PDB entry 7MGV | X-ray diffraction, 2.44 A resolution | chains A and B of the 5 polymer chains in the assembly

# Chain A (and B)
Name: CdnC
Organism: Chryseobacterium gregarium DSM 19109
Notes: chain B of this document is another copy of the same molecule, construct and numbering; everything in this record applies to it too
Sequence (360 residues; row label = number of the first residue in the row; numbers below 1 keep their minus sign (Met-19 is residue -19)):
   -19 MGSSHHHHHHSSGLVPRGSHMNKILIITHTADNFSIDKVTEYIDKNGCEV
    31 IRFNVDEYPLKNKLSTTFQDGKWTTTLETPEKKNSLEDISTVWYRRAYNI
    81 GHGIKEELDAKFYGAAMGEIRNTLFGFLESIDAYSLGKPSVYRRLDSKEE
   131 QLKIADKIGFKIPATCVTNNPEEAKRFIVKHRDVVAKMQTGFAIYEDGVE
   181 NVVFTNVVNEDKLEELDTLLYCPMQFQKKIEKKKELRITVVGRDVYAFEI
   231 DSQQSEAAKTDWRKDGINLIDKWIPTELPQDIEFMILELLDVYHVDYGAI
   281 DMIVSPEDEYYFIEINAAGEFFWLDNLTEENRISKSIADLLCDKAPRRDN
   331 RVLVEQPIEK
Unresolved in the structure: -19 to 0, 334-340
Residues lining bound ligands: ADP (adenosine-5'-diphosphate): Pro143, Val165, Lys167, Phe184, Thr185, Gln207, Lys208, Lys209, Ile210, Lys212, Glu215, Ile283, Ile293
Reported in the primary citation:
  - binding site for ADP: Lys167, Thr185, Gln207, Lys208, Lys212, Glu215, Arg243, Glu294
  - contacts within the chain: Arg75-Glu300, Ser15-Arg75 (hydrogen bond), Asp12-Arg75, Arg76-Asp126
  - conformationally variable residues (loop rearrangement, side-chain flip): Arg75 to Arg76, Arg123, Ile230 to Lys252
  - specificity-determining residues: Arg123
  - mutagenesis - R123D, R123G: abolished catalytic activity
  - catalytic residues: Arg217 (proposed by the authors, not directly observed)

# Chain A / chain B interface
Residue-residue contacts (142):
  Tyr38(A) - Asn149(B)
  Tyr38(A) - Pro203(B)
  Pro39(A) - Asn149(B)  hydrogen bond (backbone-side chain)
  Pro39(A) - Leu200(B)
  Pro39(A) - Tyr201(B)
  Leu40(A) - Leu200(B)
  Asn42(A) - Asn149(B)  hydrogen bond (backbone-side chain)
  Lys43(A) - Asn149(B)
  Lys43(A) - Asn150(B)
  Leu44(A) - Val147(B)
  Leu44(A) - Thr148(B)  hydrogen bond (backbone-side chain)
  Leu44(A) - Asn149(B)  hydrogen bond (backbone-side chain)
  Ser45(A) - Cys146(B)
  Ser45(A) - Val147(B)
  Ser45(A) - Thr148(B)
  Ser45(A) - Glu153(B)
  Thr46(A) - Glu129(B)  hydrogen bond
  Thr46(A) - Thr145(B)
  Thr46(A) - Cys146(B)
  Thr46(A) - Val147(B)  hydrogen bond (backbone-backbone)
  Thr47(A) - Thr145(B)
  Thr47(A) - Cys146(B)
  Thr47(A) - Phe157(B)
  Phe48(A) - Asp136(B)
  Phe48(A) - Ile142(B)  hydrophobic
  Phe48(A) - Pro143(B)
  Phe48(A) - Ala144(B)
  Phe48(A) - Thr145(B)  hydrogen bond (backbone-backbone)
  Gln49(A) - Phe157(B)
  Gln49(A) - Lys160(B)
  Gln49(A) - His161(B)  hydrogen bond
  Trp53(A) - Leu132(B)
  Trp53(A) - Lys133(B)
  Trp53(A) - Asp136(B)  hydrogen bond
  Trp53(A) - Ile142(B)  hydrophobic
  Ile84(A) - Tyr201(B)
  Leu88(A) - Tyr201(B)  hydrophobic
  Lys91(A) - Ile174(B)
  Lys91(A) - Glu176(B)  salt bridge
  Ala95(A) - Phe172(B)  hydrophobic
  Ala95(A) - Ile174(B)  hydrophobic
  Gly98(A) - Thr170(B)
  Glu99(A) - Met168(B)
  Glu99(A) - Gln169(B)  hydrogen bond (side chain-backbone)
  Glu99(A) - Thr170(B)  hydrogen bond
  Glu99(A) - Cys202(B)
  Glu99(A) - Pro203(B)
  Ile100(A) - Tyr201(B)
  Ile100(A) - Pro203(B)
  Asn102(A) - Asp126(B)
  Asn102(A) - Gln169(B)  hydrogen bond
  Asn102(A) - Thr170(B)
  Thr103(A) - Val147(B)
  Thr103(A) - Gln169(B)  hydrogen bond
  Thr103(A) - Pro203(B)
  Gly106(A) - Ser127(B)  hydrogen bond (backbone-side chain)
  Phe107(A) - Glu129(B)
  Glu109(A) - Arg124(B)
  Glu109(A) - Ser127(B)
  Glu109(A) - Glu130(B)
  Ser110(A) - Glu129(B)  hydrogen bond
  Ser110(A) - Glu130(B)
  Ser110(A) - Lys133(B)  hydrogen bond
  Asp112(A) - Lys137(B)  salt bridge
  Ser120(A) - Ser120(B)
  Ser120(A) - Arg124(B)
  Arg123(A) - Phe105(B)
  Arg123(A) - Arg123(B)
  Arg124(A) - Glu109(B)
  Arg124(A) - Ser120(B)
  Asp126(A) - Asn102(B)  hydrogen bond (backbone-side chain)
  Ser127(A) - Gly106(B)  hydrogen bond (side chain-backbone)
  Ser127(A) - Glu109(B)
  Ser127(A) - Ser110(B)
  Glu129(A) - Thr46(B)  hydrogen bond
  Glu129(A) - Gly106(B)
  Glu129(A) - Phe107(B)
  Glu129(A) - Ser110(B)  hydrogen bond
  Glu130(A) - Glu109(B)
  Glu130(A) - Ser110(B)
  Leu132(A) - Trp53(B)  hydrophobic
  Lys133(A) - Trp53(B)
  Lys133(A) - Ser110(B)  hydrogen bond
  Asp136(A) - Phe48(B)
  Asp136(A) - Trp53(B)  hydrogen bond
  Lys137(A) - Asp112(B)  salt bridge
  Lys137(A) - Val332(B)  hydrogen bond (side chain-backbone)
  Lys137(A) - Leu333(B)  hydrogen bond (side chain-backbone)
  Ile142(A) - Phe48(B)  hydrophobic
  Ile142(A) - Trp53(B)  hydrophobic
  Pro143(A) - Phe48(B)
  Ala144(A) - Phe48(B)
  Thr145(A) - Thr46(B)
  Thr145(A) - Thr47(B)
  Thr145(A) - Phe48(B)  hydrogen bond (backbone-backbone)
  Cys146(A) - Thr46(B)
  Cys146(A) - Thr47(B)
  Val147(A) - Leu44(B)
  Val147(A) - Ser45(B)
  Val147(A) - Thr46(B)  hydrogen bond (backbone-backbone)
  Val147(A) - Thr103(B)
  Thr148(A) - Leu44(B)
  Thr148(A) - Ser45(B)  hydrogen bond
  Asn149(A) - Tyr38(B)
  Asn149(A) - Pro39(B)  hydrogen bond (side chain-backbone)
  Asn149(A) - Asn42(B)  hydrogen bond (side chain-backbone)
  Asn149(A) - Lys43(B)
  Asn149(A) - Leu44(B)  hydrogen bond (side chain-backbone)
  Asn150(A) - Lys43(B)
  Asn150(A) - Ser45(B)
  Asn150(A) - Glu58(B)
  Glu153(A) - Ser45(B)
  Phe157(A) - Gln49(B)
  Lys160(A) - Gln49(B)
  Lys160(A) - Asp50(B)  salt bridge
  His161(A) - Gln49(B)  hydrogen bond
  Met168(A) - Glu99(B)
  Gln169(A) - Glu99(B)  hydrogen bond (backbone-side chain)
  Gln169(A) - Asn102(B)  hydrogen bond
  Gln169(A) - Thr103(B)
  Thr170(A) - Glu99(B)  hydrogen bond (backbone-side chain)
  Thr170(A) - Asn102(B)
  Phe172(A) - Lys91(B)
  Phe172(A) - Phe92(B)  hydrophobic
  Phe172(A) - Ala95(B)  hydrophobic
  Ile174(A) - Lys91(B)
  Glu176(A) - Lys91(B)  salt bridge
  Leu200(A) - Pro39(B)
  Leu200(A) - Leu40(B)
  Tyr201(A) - Pro39(B)
  Tyr201(A) - Ile84(B)
  Tyr201(A) - Glu87(B)
  Tyr201(A) - Leu88(B)  hydrophobic
  Tyr201(A) - Ile100(B)
  Cys202(A) - Ala96(B)
  Cys202(A) - Glu99(B)
  Pro203(A) - Tyr38(B)
  Pro203(A) - Glu99(B)
  Pro203(A) - Ile100(B)
  Pro203(A) - Thr103(B)
  Val272(A) - Leu333(B)  hydrophobic
  Val332(A) - Lys137(B)  hydrogen bond (backbone-side chain)
Interface residues without a listed pair, chain A (70 interface residues in all): Thr55, Thr56, Glu58, Glu87, Phe92, Ala96, Ile134, Leu333
Interface residues without a listed pair, chain B (70 interface residues in all): Gly98, Pro119, Ile134

# Summary
The chain A/chain B interface involves 70 residues from each chain, with 35 hydrogen bonds and 5 salt bridges.
Among the polar pairs are Lys91(A)-Glu176(B), Asp112(A)-Lys137(B) and Lys160(A)-Asp50(B). Ligands of chain A:
ADP. The paper reports the catalytic residue Arg217(A); R123D and R123G of chain A abolish catalytic activity.
Chain A and chain B are both CdnC (Chryseobacterium gregarium DSM 19109); the structure, Chryseobacterium
gregarium RiPP-associated ATP-grasp ligase in complex with ADP, and a leader and core peptide, was determined
by X-ray diffraction.
